Entry 5J58 (X-ray diffraction, 2.80 A resolution); this record covers chain A.

== Chain A ==
Protein: Methionyl-tRNA synthetase, putative
From: Trypanosoma brucei brucei
Notes: EC 6.1.1.10
Reference sequence: Q38C91 (Q38C91_TRYB2); numbering as in UniProt (aligned over 237-773)
Amino-acid sequence (542 residues; numbered 232 to 773; the number before each row is that of its first residue):
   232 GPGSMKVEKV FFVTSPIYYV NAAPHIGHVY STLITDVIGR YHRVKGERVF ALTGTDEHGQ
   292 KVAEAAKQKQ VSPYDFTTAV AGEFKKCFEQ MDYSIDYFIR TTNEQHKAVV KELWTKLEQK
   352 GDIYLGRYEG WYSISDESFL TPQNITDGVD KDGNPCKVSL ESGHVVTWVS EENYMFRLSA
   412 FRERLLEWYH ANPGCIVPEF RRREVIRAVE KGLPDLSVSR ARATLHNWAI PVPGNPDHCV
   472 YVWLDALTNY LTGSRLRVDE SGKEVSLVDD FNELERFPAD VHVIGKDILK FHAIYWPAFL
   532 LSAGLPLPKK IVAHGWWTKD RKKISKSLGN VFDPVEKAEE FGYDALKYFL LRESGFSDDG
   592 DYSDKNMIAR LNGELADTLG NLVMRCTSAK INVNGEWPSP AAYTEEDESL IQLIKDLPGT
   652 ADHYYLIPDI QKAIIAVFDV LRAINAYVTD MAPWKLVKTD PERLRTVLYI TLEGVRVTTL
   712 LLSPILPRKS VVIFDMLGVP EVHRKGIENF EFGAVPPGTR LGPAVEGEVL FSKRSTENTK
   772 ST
Not modelled in the structure: 232-237, 551-561, 768-773
Construct notes: expression tag (232-236); engineered mutation Thr309 (Ala in Q38C91), Ala452 (Lys in Q38C91), Arg453 (Lys in Q38C91), Ala454 (Glu in Q38C91), Val499 (Ala in Q38C91), Asn503 (Ser in Q38C91)
Small-molecule neighbours: methionine (MET): Pro247, Ile248, Tyr249, Tyr250, Asp287, Trp474, Ala477, Leu478, Asn480, Tyr481, Asp518, Ile519, His523, Thr549, Lys550
What the authors report for this chain:
  - binding site for the ligand N56: Tyr250, Leu456
  - catalytic residues: Asp287 (citing earlier work)

== Overview ==
Bound to chain A: methionine. From the paper: the catalytic residue Asp287; a binding site for the ligand N56
at Tyr250 and Leu456.
Chain A is Methionyl-tRNA synthetase, putative (Trypanosoma brucei brucei); the structure, Trypanosoma brucei
methionyl-tRNA synthetase in complex with inhibitor (Chem 1856), was determined by X-ray diffraction,
deposited together with 5J59 and 5J5A.
